Entry 7CAM (X-ray diffraction, 2.85 A resolution); this record covers chains A and B.

# Chain A (and B)
Name: 3C-like proteinase
Source organism: Severe acute respiratory syndrome coronavirus 2
Notes: EC 3.4.22.69; chain B of this document is another copy of the same molecule, construct and numbering; everything in this record applies to it too
UniProtKB: P0DTD1 (R1AB_SARS2); residues 1-306 here correspond to UniProt positions 3264-3569 (UniProt number = residue number + 3263)
Sequence (307 residues; each row starts with the number of its first residue; numbering starts at 0):
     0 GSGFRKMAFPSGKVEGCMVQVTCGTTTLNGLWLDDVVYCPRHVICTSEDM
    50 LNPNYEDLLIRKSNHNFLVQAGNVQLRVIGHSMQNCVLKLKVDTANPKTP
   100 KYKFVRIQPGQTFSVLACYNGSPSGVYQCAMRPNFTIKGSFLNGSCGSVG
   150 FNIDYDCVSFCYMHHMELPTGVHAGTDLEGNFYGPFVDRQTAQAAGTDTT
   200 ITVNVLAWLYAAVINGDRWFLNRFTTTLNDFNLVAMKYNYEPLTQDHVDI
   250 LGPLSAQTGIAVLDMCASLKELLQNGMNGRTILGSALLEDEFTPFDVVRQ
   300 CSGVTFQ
Unresolved in the structure: 0-3, 301-306 (chain B: 0-2, 301-306)
Construct notes: expression tag (0)
Swiss-Prot annotation at these positions:
  - active site: His-41 (For 3CL-PRO activity), Cys-145 (Nucleophile)
  - site: Gln-306 (Cleavage)
  - cross-link (Glycyl lysine isopeptide (Lys-Gly)): Lys-5 (interchain with G-Cter in ubiquitin), Lys-90 (interchain with G-Cter in ubiquitin)
Reported in the primary citation:
  - self-association interface (contacts with another copy of this molecule); pairs are residue here / residue on that copy: Arg-4/Glu-290 (salt bridge)
  - catalytic residues: His-41, Cys-145
  - conformationally variable residues (order/disorder transition): Arg-4

# Chain A / chain B interface
Pairs across the interface (48; chain A residue first):
  Arg-4(A) / Lys-5(B)
  Arg-4(A) / Tyr-126(B)
  Arg-4(A) / Gln-127(B)  hydrogen bond (side chain-backbone)
  Arg-4(A) / Cys-128(B)
  Arg-4(A) / Lys-137(B)  hydrogen bond (side chain-backbone)
  Arg-4(A) / Gly-138(B)
  Arg-4(A) / Glu-290(B)  salt bridge
  Lys-5(A) / Arg-4(B)
  Lys-5(A) / Tyr-126(B)
  Met-6(A) / Val-125(B)
  Met-6(A) / Tyr-126(B)  hydrophobic
  Met-6(A) / Ser-139(B)
  Ala-7(A) / Gly-124(B)
  Ala-7(A) / Val-125(B)  hydrogen bond (backbone-backbone)
  Phe-8(A) / Val-125(B)
  Pro-9(A) / Ser-10(B)
  Pro-9(A) / Glu-14(B)
  Pro-9(A) / Pro-122(B)  hydrophobic
  Pro-9(A) / Ser-123(B)
  Pro-9(A) / Gly-124(B)
  Ser-10(A) / Ser-10(B)  hydrogen bond (backbone-side chain)
  Ser-10(A) / Glu-14(B)  hydrogen bond (backbone-side chain)
  Gly-11(A) / Gly-11(B)
  Gly-11(A) / Glu-14(B)  hydrogen bond (backbone-side chain)
  Glu-14(A) / Pro-9(B)
  Glu-14(A) / Ser-10(B)  hydrogen bond (side chain-backbone)
  Glu-14(A) / Gly-11(B)  hydrogen bond (side chain-backbone)
  Pro-122(A) / Pro-9(B)
  Ser-123(A) / Pro-9(B)
  Gly-124(A) / Met-6(B)
  Gly-124(A) / Ala-7(B)
  Gly-124(A) / Pro-9(B)
  Val-125(A) / Met-6(B)
  Val-125(A) / Ala-7(B)  hydrogen bond (backbone-backbone)
  Val-125(A) / Phe-8(B)
  Val-125(A) / Val-125(B)  hydrophobic
  Tyr-126(A) / Arg-4(B)
  Tyr-126(A) / Lys-5(B)
  Tyr-126(A) / Met-6(B)  hydrophobic
  Gln-127(A) / Arg-4(B)  hydrogen bond (backbone-side chain)
  Cys-128(A) / Arg-4(B)
  Lys-137(A) / Arg-4(B)
  Gly-138(A) / Arg-4(B)
  Gly-283(A) / Leu-286(B)
  Ala-285(A) / Ala-285(B)  hydrophobic
  Ala-285(A) / Leu-286(B)  hydrophobic
  Leu-286(A) / Gly-283(B)
  Glu-290(A) / Arg-4(B)  salt bridge
Also at the interface, not in a pair above, chain A (26 interface residues in all): Leu-115, Ala-129, Ser-284, Gln-299
Also at the interface, not in a pair above, chain B (26 interface residues in all): Phe-3, Ser-284, Arg-298

# In short
Chain A and chain B each contribute 26 residues to their interface, with 10 hydrogen bonds and 2 salt bridges.
Among the polar pairs are Arg-4(A)/Glu-290(B), Arg-4(A)/Gln-127(B) and Arg-4(A)/Lys-137(B). UniProt lists
active-site residues His-41(A) and Cys-145(A) on chain A. From the paper: catalytic residues His-41(A) and
Cys-145(A); conformational variability at Arg-4(A).
Chain A and chain B are both 3C-like proteinase (Severe acute respiratory syndrome coronavirus 2); the
structure, SARS-CoV-2 main protease (Mpro) apo structure (space group P212121), was determined by X-ray
diffraction together with 7CB7 from the same study.
